PDB entry 8T4F | electron microscopy, 3.50 A resolution | chains B and C of the 3 polymer chains in the assembly

== Chain B ==
Molecule: Antigen peptide transporter 2
Organism: Homo sapiens
UniProtKB: Q03519 (TAP2_HUMAN); residue numbers follow UniProt; this construct covers 1-686
Amino-acid sequence (686 residues; each row starts with the number of its first residue):
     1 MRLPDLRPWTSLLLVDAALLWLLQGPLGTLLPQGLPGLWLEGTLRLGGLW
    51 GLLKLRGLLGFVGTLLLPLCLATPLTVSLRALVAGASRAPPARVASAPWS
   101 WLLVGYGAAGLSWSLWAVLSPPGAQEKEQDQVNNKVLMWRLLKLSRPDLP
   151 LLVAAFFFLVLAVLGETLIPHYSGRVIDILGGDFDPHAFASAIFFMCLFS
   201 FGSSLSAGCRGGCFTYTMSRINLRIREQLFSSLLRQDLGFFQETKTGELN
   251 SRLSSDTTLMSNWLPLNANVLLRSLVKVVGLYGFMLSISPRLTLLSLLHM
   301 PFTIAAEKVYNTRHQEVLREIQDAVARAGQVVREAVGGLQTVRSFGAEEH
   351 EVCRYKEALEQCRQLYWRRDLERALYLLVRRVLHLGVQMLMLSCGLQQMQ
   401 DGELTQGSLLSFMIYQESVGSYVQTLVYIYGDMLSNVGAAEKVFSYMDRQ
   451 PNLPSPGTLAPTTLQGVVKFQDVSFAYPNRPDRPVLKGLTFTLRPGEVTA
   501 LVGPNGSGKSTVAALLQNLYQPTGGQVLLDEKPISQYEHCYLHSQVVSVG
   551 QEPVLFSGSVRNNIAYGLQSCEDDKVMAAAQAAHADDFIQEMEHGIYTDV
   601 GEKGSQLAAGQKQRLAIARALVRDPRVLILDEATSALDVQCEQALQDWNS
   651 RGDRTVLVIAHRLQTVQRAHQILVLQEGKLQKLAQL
Disordered / not traced: 1-130, 182-184, 682-686
Swiss-Prot annotation at these positions:
  - region: Ile414 to Met433 (Part of the peptide-binding site)
  - binding site (ATP): Gly503 to Ser510
  - site: Asp16 (Inter-subunit salt bridge with TAPBP)
What the authors report for this chain:
  - binding site for Histone H3.3C peptide (chain C): Arg210, Met218, Leu266, Asn269, Arg273, Leu377
  - specificity-determining residues: Met218

== Chain C ==
Molecule: Histone H3.3C peptide
UniProtKB: Q6NXT2 (H3C_HUMAN); residues 1-9 here correspond to UniProt positions 52-60 (UniProt number = residue number + 51)
Amino-acid sequence (9 residues; each row starts with the number of its first residue):
     1 RRYQKSTEL
Swiss-Prot annotation at these positions:
  - modified residue: Lys5 (N6,N6,N6-trimethyllysine), Ser6 (Phosphoserine)

== Interface between chain B and chain C ==
Contacting residue pairs (10; chain B residue first):
  Gly211(B) - Leu9(C)
  Thr215(B) - Leu9(C)
  Met218(B) - Leu9(C)  hydrophobic
  Pro265(B) - Leu9(C)
  Leu266(B) - Leu9(C)  hydrophobic
  Asn269(B) - Leu9(C)  hydrogen bond (side chain-backbone)
  Arg273(B) - Glu8(C)  hydrogen bond (side chain-backbone)
  Arg273(B) - Leu9(C)  hydrogen bond (side chain-backbone)
  Arg373(B) - Arg1(C)
  Arg381(B) - Arg2(C)
Also at the interface, not in a pair above, chain B (13 interface residues in all): Arg210, Phe214, Val270, Leu377
Also at the interface, not in a pair above, chain C (5 interface residues in all): Thr7

== In short ==
13 residues of chain B and 5 residues of chain C are in contact; the contacts include 3 hydrogen bonds. Polar
pairs include Asn269(B)-Leu9(C), Arg273(B)-Glu8(C) and Arg273(B)-Leu9(C). From the paper: a binding site for
Histone H3.3C peptide (chain C) at Arg210(B), Met218(B) and Leu266(B) among others; the specificity
determinant Met218(B).
Chain B is Antigen peptide transporter 2 (Homo sapiens) and chain C is Histone H3.3C peptide; the structure,
Transporter associated with antigen processing (TAP) bound to the 9-mer peptide RRYQKSTEL, was determined by
electron microscopy together with 8T46, 8T4E, 8T4G, 8T4H, 8T4I and 8T4J from the same study.
